5ZSC - chains B and D of the 4 polymer chains in the assembly; structure by X-ray diffraction, 2.20 A resolution.

== Chain B ==
Name: Toll-like receptor 7
Source organism: Macaca mulatta
Reference sequence: B3Y653 (B3Y653_MACMU); residue numbers follow UniProt; this construct covers 27-839
Amino-acid sequence (823 residues; row label = number of the first residue in the row):
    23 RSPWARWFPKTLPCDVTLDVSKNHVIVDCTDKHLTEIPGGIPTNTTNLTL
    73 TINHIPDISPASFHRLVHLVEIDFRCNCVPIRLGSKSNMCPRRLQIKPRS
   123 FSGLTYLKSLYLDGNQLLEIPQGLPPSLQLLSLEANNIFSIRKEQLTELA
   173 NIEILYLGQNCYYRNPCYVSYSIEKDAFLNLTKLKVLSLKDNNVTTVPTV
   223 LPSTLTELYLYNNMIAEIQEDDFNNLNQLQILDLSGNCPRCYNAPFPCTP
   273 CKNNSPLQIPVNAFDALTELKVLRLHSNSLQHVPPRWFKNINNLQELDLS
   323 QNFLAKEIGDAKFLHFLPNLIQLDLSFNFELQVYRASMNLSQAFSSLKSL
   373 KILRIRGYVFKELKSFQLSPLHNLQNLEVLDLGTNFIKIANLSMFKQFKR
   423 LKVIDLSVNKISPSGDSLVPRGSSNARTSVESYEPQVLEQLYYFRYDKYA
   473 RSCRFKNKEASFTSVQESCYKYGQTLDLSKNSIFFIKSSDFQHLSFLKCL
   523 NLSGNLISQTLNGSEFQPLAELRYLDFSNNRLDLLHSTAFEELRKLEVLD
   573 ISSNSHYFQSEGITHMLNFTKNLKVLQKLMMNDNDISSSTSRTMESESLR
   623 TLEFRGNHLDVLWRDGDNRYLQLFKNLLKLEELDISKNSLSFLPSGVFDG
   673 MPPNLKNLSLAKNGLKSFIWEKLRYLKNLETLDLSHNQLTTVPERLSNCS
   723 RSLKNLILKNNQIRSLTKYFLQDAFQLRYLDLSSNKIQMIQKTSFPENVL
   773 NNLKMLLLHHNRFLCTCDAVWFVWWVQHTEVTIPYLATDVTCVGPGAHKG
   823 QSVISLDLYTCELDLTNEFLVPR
Not modelled in the structure: 23-26, 436-458, 479-489, 836-845
Disulfides: Cys36-Cys51, Cys98-Cys475, Cys100-Cys112, Cys183-Cys189, Cys260-Cys273, Cys263-Cys270, Cys491-Cys521, Cys787-Cys814, Cys789-Cys833
Covalently attached groups: N-acetylglucosamine (NAG) linked to Asn69, Asn215, Asn361, Asn413, Asn523, Asn534, Asn590, Asn679, Asn720
Differences from the reference sequence: expression tag (23-26, 840-845); engineered mutation Gln167 (Asn in B3Y653), Gln389 (Asn in B3Y653), Gln488 (Asn in B3Y653), Gln799 (Asn in B3Y653)
Residues lining bound ligands:
  - IMDQ (IDQ; 1-[[4-(aminomethyl)phenyl]methyl]-2-butyl-imidazo[4,5-c]quinolin-4-amine), molecule 1: Tyr264, Asn265, Phe349, Phe351, Gln354, Val355, Tyr356, Val381, Phe408, Lys432
  - IMDQ (IDQ), molecule 2: Thr532, Asp555, Leu557, Gly584, Ile585, Thr586

== Chain D ==
Molecule: 6-nt RNA strand
Sequence (6 nucleotides; each row starts with the number of its first residue; numbers below 1 keep their minus sign (C-1 is residue -1)):
    -1 CCUUCA
Not modelled in the structure: -1 to 0

== How chain B and chain D interact ==
Pairs across the interface (31; chain B residue first):
  Ile74(B) - U1(D)  sugar contact
  His76(B) - U1(D)  hydrogen bond to the base
  Arg97(B) - U2(D)  hydrogen bond to the base
  Cys98(B) - U1(D)  base contact
  Cys98(B) - U2(D)  base contact
  Val101(B) - U1(D)  base contact
  Leu105(B) - U1(D)  sugar contact
  Leu105(B) - U2(D)  sugar contact
  Leu105(B) - C3(D)  phosphate contact
  Gly106(B) - U1(D)  sugar contact
  Ser107(B) - U1(D)  base contact
  Asn110(B) - U1(D)  base contact
  Asp135(B) - U2(D)  base contact
  Glu156(B) - U2(D)  hydrogen bond to the base
  Ala157(B) - U2(D)  base contact
  Gln181(B) - U2(D)  hydrogen bond to the sugar
  Tyr184(B) - U2(D)  hydrogen bond to the phosphate
  Tyr184(B) - C3(D)  hydrogen bond to the phosphate
  Arg186(B) - C3(D)  salt bridge to the phosphate
  Arg467(B) - C3(D)  hydrogen bond to the phosphate
  Arg467(B) - A4(D)  salt bridge to the phosphate
  Tyr468(B) - A4(D)  hydrogen bond to the phosphate
  Asp469(B) - C3(D)  sugar contact
  Asp469(B) - A4(D)  hydrogen bond to the phosphate
  Ala472(B) - U2(D)  sugar contact
  Ala472(B) - C3(D)  sugar contact
  Arg473(B) - U2(D)  hydrogen bond to the sugar
  Ser474(B) - U2(D)  phosphate contact
  Ser474(B) - C3(D)  base contact
  Cys475(B) - U1(D)  hydrogen bond to the phosphate
  Cys475(B) - U2(D)  hydrogen bond to the phosphate
Interface residues without a listed pair, chain B (23 interface residues in all): Lys470

== Summary ==
The interface between chain B and chain D involves 23 residues on one side and 4 on the other; the contacts
include 12 hydrogen bonds and 2 salt bridges. Among the polar pairs are His76(B)-U1(D), Arg97(B)-U2(D) and
Glu156(B)-U2(D). Ligands of chain B: IMDQ.
Chain B is Toll-like receptor 7 (Macaca mulatta) and chain D is a 6-nt RNA strand; the structure, Crystal
structure of monkey TLR7 in complex with IMDQ and CCUUCC, was determined by X-ray diffraction together with
5ZSA, 5ZSB, 5ZSD, 5ZSE, 5ZSL, 5ZSM and 5ZSN from the same study.
